7WEB - chains C and D of the 7 polymer chains in the assembly; structure by electron microscopy, 3.70 A resolution.

[Chain C (and D)]
Protein: Spike glycoprotein
From: Severe acute respiratory syndrome coronavirus 2
Notes: chain D of this document is another copy of the same molecule, construct and numbering; everything in this record applies to it too
UniProtKB: P0DTC2 (SPIKE_SARS2); aligned to UniProt positions 1-1270 over residues 1-1270 (the alignment contains insertions or deletions, so no single offset holds)
Sequence (1270 residues; numbered 1 to 1270; the number before each row is that of its first residue):
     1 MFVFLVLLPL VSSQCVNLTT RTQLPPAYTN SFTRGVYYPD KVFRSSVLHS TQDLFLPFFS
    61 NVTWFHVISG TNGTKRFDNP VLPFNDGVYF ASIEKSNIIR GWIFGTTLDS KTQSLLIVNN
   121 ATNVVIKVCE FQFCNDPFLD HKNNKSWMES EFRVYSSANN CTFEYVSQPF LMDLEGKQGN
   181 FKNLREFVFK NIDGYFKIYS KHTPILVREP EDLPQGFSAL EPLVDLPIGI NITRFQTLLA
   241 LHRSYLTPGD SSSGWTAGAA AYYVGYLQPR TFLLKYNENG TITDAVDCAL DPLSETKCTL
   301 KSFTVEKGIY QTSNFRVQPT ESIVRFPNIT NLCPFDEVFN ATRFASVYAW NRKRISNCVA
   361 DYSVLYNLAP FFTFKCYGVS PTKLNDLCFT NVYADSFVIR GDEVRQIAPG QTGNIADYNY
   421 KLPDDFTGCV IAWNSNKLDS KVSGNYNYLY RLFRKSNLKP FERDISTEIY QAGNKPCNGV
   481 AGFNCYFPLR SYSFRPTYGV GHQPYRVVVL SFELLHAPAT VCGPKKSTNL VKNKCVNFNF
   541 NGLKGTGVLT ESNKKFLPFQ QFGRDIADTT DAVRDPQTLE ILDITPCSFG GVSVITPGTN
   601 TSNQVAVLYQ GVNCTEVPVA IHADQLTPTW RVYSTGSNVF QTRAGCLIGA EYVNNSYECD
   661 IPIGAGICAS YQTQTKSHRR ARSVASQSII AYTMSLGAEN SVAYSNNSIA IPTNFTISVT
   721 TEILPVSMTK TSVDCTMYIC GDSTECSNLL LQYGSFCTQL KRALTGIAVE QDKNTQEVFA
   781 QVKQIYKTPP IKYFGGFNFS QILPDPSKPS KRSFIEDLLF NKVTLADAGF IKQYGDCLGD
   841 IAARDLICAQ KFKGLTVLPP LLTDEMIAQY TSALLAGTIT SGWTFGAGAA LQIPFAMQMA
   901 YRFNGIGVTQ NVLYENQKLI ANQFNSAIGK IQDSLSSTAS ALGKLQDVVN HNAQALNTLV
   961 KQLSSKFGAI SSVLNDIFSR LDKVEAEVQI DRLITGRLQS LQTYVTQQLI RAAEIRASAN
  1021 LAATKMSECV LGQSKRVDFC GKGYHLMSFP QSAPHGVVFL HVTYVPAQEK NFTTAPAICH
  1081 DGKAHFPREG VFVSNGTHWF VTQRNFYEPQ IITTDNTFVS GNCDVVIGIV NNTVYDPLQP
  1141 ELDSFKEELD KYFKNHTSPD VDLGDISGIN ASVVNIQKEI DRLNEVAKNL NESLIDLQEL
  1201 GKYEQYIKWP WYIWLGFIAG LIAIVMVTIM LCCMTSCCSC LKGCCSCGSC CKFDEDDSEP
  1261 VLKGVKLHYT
Disordered / not traced: 1-13, 69-74, 241-250, 674-685, 826-845, 1160-1270
Construct notes: variant Val-67 (Ala in P0DTC2), Ile-93 (Thr95 in P0DTC2), Asp-140 (Gly142 in P0DTC2), Asp-336 (Gly339 in P0DTC2), Leu-368 (Ser371 in P0DTC2), Pro-370 (Ser373 in P0DTC2), Phe-372 (Ser375 in P0DTC2), Asn-414 (Lys417 in P0DTC2), Lys-437 (Asn440 in P0DTC2), Ser-443 (Gly446 in P0DTC2), Asn-474 (Ser477 in P0DTC2), Lys-475 (Thr478 in P0DTC2), Ala-481 (Glu484 in P0DTC2), Arg-490 (Gln493 in P0DTC2), Ser-493 (Gly496 in P0DTC2), Arg-495 (Gln498 in P0DTC2), Tyr-498 (Asn501 in P0DTC2), His-502 (Tyr505 in P0DTC2), Lys-544 (Thr547 in P0DTC2), Gly-611 (Asp614 in P0DTC2), Tyr-652 (His655 in P0DTC2), Lys-676 (Asn679 in P0DTC2), His-678 (Pro681 in P0DTC2), Lys-761 (Asn764 in P0DTC2), Tyr-793 (Asp796 in P0DTC2), Lys-853 (Asn856 in P0DTC2), His-951 (Gln954 in P0DTC2), Lys-966 (Asn969 in P0DTC2), Phe-978 (Leu981 in P0DTC2); insertion (209-211)
Disulfide bonds: Cys-15/Cys-134, Cys-129/Cys-161, Cys-288/Cys-298, Cys-333/Cys-358, Cys-376/Cys-429, Cys-388/Cys-522, Cys-477/Cys-485, Cys-614/Cys-646, Cys-659/Cys-668, Cys-735/Cys-757, Cys-740/Cys-746, Cys-1029/Cys-1040, Cys-1079/Cys-1123
Covalent attachments: N-acetylglucosamine (NAG) linked to Asn-17, Asn-61, Asn-123, Asn-143, Asn-231, Asn-600, Asn-613, Asn-654, Asn-706, Asn-714, Asn-798, Asn-1095, Asn-1131, Asn-1155
Residues lining bound ligands:
  - N-acetylglucosamine (NAG; 2-acetamido-2-deoxy-beta-D-glucopyranose), molecule 1: Tyr-348, Ala-349, Trp-350, Tyr-418, Arg-451, Arg-454, Glu-462, Arg-463, Asp-464, Ile-465, Ser-466, Tyr-470
  - N-acetylglucosamine (NAG), molecule 2: Arg-463, Asp-464, Ile-465
Curated features (UniProtKB/Swiss-Prot):
  - lipidation (S-palmitoyl cysteine): Cys-1240, Cys-1247, Cys-1250
  - glycosylation (N-linked (GlcNAc...) asparagine): Asn-17 (complex), Asn-61 (hybrid), Asn-331 (complex), Asn-603 (hybrid)

[Interface between chain C and chain D]
Contacting residue pairs (106):
  Lys-41(C) / Pro-558(D)  hydrogen bond (side chain-backbone)
  Lys-41(C) / Phe-559(D)  hydrogen bond (side chain-backbone)
  Lys-41(C) / Gln-560(D)  hydrogen bond (side chain-backbone)
  Lys-41(C) / Gln-561(D)
  Lys-41(C) / Phe-562(D)
  Val-42(C) / Gln-560(D)
  Val-42(C) / Phe-562(D)
  Phe-43(C) / Lys-555(D)
  Phe-43(C) / Phe-556(D)  hydrophobic
  Phe-43(C) / Gln-560(D)
  Phe-43(C) / Phe-562(D)  hydrogen bond (backbone-backbone)
  Phe-43(C) / Gly-563(D)
  Phe-43(C) / Arg-564(D)  hydrogen bond (backbone-backbone)
  Val-47(C) / Ile-566(D)  hydrophobic
  Phe-163(C) / Asn-357(D)
  Tyr-195(C) / Pro-518(D)  hydrophobic
  Glu-221(C) / Phe-559(D)
  Pro-227(C) / Pro-518(D)  hydrophobic
  Pro-409(C) / Val-984(D)
  Gly-410(C) / Lys-983(D)  hydrogen bond (backbone-side chain)
  Asp-424(C) / Lys-983(D)
  Asp-734(C) / Asn-314(D)  hydrogen bond
  Met-737(C) / Arg-316(D)
  Met-737(C) / Phe-589(D)  hydrophobic
  Asp-742(C) / Arg-316(D)  salt bridge
  Gln-752(C) / Ser-965(D)
  Gln-752(C) / Lys-966(D)
  Tyr-753(C) / Ser-965(D)
  Tyr-753(C) / Phe-967(D)
  Gly-754(C) / Ser-965(D)
  Gln-759(C) / Thr-1003(D)
  Arg-762(C) / Gln-954(D)
  Gln-784(C) / Ala-698(D)
  Gln-784(C) / Asn-700(D)
  Ile-785(C) / Ala-698(D)
  Ile-785(C) / Glu-699(D)
  Ile-785(C) / Asn-700(D)  hydrogen bond (backbone-backbone)
  Tyr-786(C) / Asn-700(D)
  Tyr-786(C) / Val-702(D)  hydrophobic
  Lys-787(C) / Glu-699(D)
  Lys-787(C) / Asn-700(D)  hydrogen bond (backbone-backbone)
  Lys-787(C) / Ser-701(D)
  Pro-789(C) / Tyr-704(D)  hydrophobic
  Phe-794(C) / Tyr-704(D)  hydrophobic
  Leu-846(C) / Ile-566(D)  hydrophobic
  Gln-850(C) / Asp-565(D)
  Gln-850(C) / Ala-567(D)  hydrogen bond (side chain-backbone)
  Phe-852(C) / Phe-589(D)
  Lys-853(C) / Thr-569(D)
  Gly-854(C) / Phe-589(D)
  Pro-860(C) / Ala-665(D)  hydrogen bond (backbone-backbone)
  Leu-861(C) / Pro-662(D)  hydrophobic
  Leu-861(C) / Gly-664(D)
  Leu-861(C) / Ala-665(D)
  Leu-861(C) / Gly-666(D)  hydrogen bond (backbone-backbone)
  Met-866(C) / Gly-666(D)
  Met-866(C) / Leu-696(D)  hydrophobic
  Gln-869(C) / Leu-696(D)
  Tyr-870(C) / Leu-696(D)
  Gly-886(C) / Asp-1038(D)
  Ala-887(C) / Gly-1043(D)
  Ala-887(C) / Val-1065(D)
  Leu-891(C) / Ala-710(D)
  Leu-891(C) / Pro-712(D)
  Leu-891(C) / Glu-1069(D)
  Gln-892(C) / Ala-703(D)
  Gln-892(C) / Ser-708(D)  hydrogen bond
  Gln-892(C) / Ile-709(D)
  Gln-892(C) / Ala-710(D)
  Ile-893(C) / Tyr-704(D)
  Ile-893(C) / Ile-709(D)  hydrophobic
  Pro-894(C) / Tyr-704(D)  hydrophobic
  Pro-894(C) / Asn-706(D)
  Pro-894(C) / Ser-708(D)
  Phe-895(C) / Tyr-704(D)  hydrogen bond (backbone-side chain)
  Met-897(C) / Thr-1074(D)
  Met-897(C) / Val-1091(D)  hydrophobic
  Tyr-901(C) / Val-1091(D)
  Tyr-901(C) / Arg-1104(D)  hydrogen bond
  Asn-904(C) / Arg-1104(D)
  Gln-910(C) / Pro-1087(D)
  Asn-911(C) / Phe-1086(D)
  Asn-911(C) / Ser-1120(D)  hydrogen bond
  Tyr-914(C) / Pro-1076(D)
  Tyr-914(C) / Phe-1086(D)  hydrophobic
  Tyr-914(C) / Val-1126(D)  hydrophobic
  Glu-915(C) / Val-1125(D)
  Gln-917(C) / Ile-1127(D)
  Asp-991(C) / Arg-992(D)  salt bridge
  Ile-1010(C) / Ile-1010(D)  hydrophobic
  Thr-1024(C) / Arg-1036(D)
  Ser-1027(C) / Val-1037(D)
  Glu-1028(C) / Arg-1036(D)  salt bridge
  Glu-1028(C) / Val-1037(D)
  Arg-1036(C) / Arg-1036(D)
  Glu-1108(C) / Ser-1120(D)
  Glu-1141(C) / Leu-1138(D)
  Glu-1141(C) / Leu-1142(D)
  Phe-1145(C) / Leu-1142(D)  hydrophobic
  Phe-1145(C) / Lys-1146(D)
  Leu-1149(C) / Lys-1146(D)
  Leu-1149(C) / Leu-1149(D)  hydrophobic
  Leu-1149(C) / Phe-1153(D)  hydrophobic
  Tyr-1152(C) / Phe-1153(D)  hydrophobic
  Phe-1153(C) / Phe-1153(D)  hydrophobic
  His-1156(C) / His-1156(D)  hydrogen bond
Interface residues without a listed pair, chain C (84 interface residues in all): Arg-44, Asn-279, Gly-280, Thr-412, Thr-765, Glu-770, Lys-783, Tyr-793, Leu-858, Pro-859, Leu-862, Thr-880, Gly-888, Ala-889, Ala-890, Lys-918, Val-960, Asp-976, Leu-1009, Leu-1031, Lys-1146
Interface residues without a listed pair, chain D (93 interface residues in all): Gln-311, Lys-544, Thr-546, Asp-568, Asp-571, Pro-586, Gln-610, Arg-643, Ala-644, Ile-663, Ile-667, Cys-668, Met-694, Gly-697, Ser-705, Asn-707, Thr-958, Glu-1014, Lys-1042, Tyr-1044, Pro-1066, Arg-1088, Gly-1090, Phe-1118, Gln-1139, Asp-1150, Thr-1157

[Summary]
84 residues of chain C and 93 residues of chain D are in contact, with 17 hydrogen bonds and 3 salt bridges.
Polar pairs include Asp-742(C)/Arg-316(D), Asp-991(C)/Arg-992(D) and Glu-1028(C)/Arg-1036(D). Bound to chain
C: N-acetylglucosamine.
Both chains are Spike glycoprotein (Severe acute respiratory syndrome coronavirus 2). Entry 7WEB (SARS-CoV-2
Omicron variant spike protein with two XGv347 binding to two open state RBDs) was determined by electron
microscopy together with 7WE7, 7WE8, 7WE9, 7WEA, 7WEC, 7WED and 3 further entries from the same study.
